PDB entry 7YAX | X-ray diffraction, 2.01 A resolution | chains A and D of the 4 polymer chains in the assembly

== Chain A (and D) ==
Molecule: Hydroxynitrile lyase
From: Oxidus gracilis
Notes: chain D of this document is another copy of the same molecule, construct and numbering; everything in this record applies to it too
UniProt: A0A2Z5XCT7 (A0A2Z5XCT7_9MYRI); numbering as in UniProt (aligned over 1-184)
Chain sequence (184 residues; numbered 1 to 184; the number before each row is that of its first residue):
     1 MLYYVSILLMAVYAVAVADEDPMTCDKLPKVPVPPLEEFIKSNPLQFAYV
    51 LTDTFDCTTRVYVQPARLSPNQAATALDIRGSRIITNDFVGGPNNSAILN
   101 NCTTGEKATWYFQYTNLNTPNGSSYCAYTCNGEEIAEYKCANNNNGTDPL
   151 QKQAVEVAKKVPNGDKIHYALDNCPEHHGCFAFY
Disordered / not traced: 1-18 (chain D: 1-22)
Cystine bridges: Cys25-Cys130, Cys57-Cys174, Cys126-Cys140

== Interface between chain A and chain D ==
Contacting residue pairs - 8 pairs, chain A then chain D:
  Met23(A) - Thr103(D)
  Glu133(A) - Arg83(D)  salt bridge
  Glu134(A) - Arg80(D)
  Glu134(A) - Gly81(D)
  Glu134(A) - Ser82(D)  hydrogen bond (side chain-backbone)
  Pro162(A) - Ser82(D)
  Pro162(A) - Arg83(D)
  Asn163(A) - Ser82(D)
Also at the interface, not in a pair above, chain A (6 interface residues in all): Thr24

== In short ==
6 residues of chain A face 5 of chain D across their interface; the contacts include 1 hydrogen bond and 1
salt bridge. Polar contacts include Glu133(A)-Arg83(D) and Glu134(A)-Ser82(D).
Both chains are Hydroxynitrile lyase (Oxidus gracilis). Entry 7YAX (Hydroxynitrile lyase from the millipede,)
was determined by X-ray diffraction together with 7YCB, 7YCD, 7YCF and 7YCT from the same study.
